Entry 5WHQ (X-ray diffraction, 2.90 A resolution); this record covers chains A and B.

Chain A (and B):
Name: Catalase-peroxidase
From: Neurospora crassa
Notes: EC 1.11.1.21; chain B of this document is another copy of the same molecule, construct and numbering; everything in this record applies to it too
Reference sequence: Q8X182 (KATG_NEUCR); numbering as in UniProt (aligned over 2-753)
Sequence (768 residues; row label = number of the first residue in the row; numbers below 1 keep their minus sign (Met-14 is residue -14)):
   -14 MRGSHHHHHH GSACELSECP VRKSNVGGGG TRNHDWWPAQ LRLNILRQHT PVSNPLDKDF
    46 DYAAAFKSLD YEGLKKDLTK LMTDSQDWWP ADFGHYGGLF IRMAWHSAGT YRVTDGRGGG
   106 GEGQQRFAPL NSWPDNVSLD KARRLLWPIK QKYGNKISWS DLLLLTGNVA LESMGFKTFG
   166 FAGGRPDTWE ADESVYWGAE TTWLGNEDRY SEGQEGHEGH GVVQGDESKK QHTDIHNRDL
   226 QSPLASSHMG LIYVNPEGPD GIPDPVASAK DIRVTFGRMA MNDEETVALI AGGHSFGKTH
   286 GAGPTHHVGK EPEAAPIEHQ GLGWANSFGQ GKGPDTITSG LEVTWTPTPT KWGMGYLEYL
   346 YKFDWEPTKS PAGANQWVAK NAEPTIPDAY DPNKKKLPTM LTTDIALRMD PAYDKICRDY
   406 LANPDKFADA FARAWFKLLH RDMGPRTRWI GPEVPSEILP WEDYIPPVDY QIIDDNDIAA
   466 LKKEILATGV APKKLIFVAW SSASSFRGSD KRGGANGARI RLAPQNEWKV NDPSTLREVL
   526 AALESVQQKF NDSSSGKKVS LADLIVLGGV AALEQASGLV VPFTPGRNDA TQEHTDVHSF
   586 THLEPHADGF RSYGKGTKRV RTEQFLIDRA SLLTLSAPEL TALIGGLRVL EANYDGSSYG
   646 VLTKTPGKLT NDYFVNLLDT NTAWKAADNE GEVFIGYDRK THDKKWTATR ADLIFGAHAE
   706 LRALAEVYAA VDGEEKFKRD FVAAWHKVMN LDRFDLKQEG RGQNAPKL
Not modelled in the structure: -14 to 6, 197-220, 742-753
Differences from the reference sequence: initiating methionine (-14); expression tag (-13 to 1)
Covalently attached groups: covalent link Trp90-Tyr238; covalent link Tyr238-Met264
Ion coordination: K+: Glu107, Ser494; heme Fe near His279 (its only coordinating residue here)
Residues lining bound ligands: heme (HEM): Gly83, Leu84, Ile86, Arg87, Trp90, Tyr238, Val239, Pro241, Ile257, Phe261, Leu274, Ile275, Gly278, His279, Phe281, Gly282, Lys283, Thr284, His285, Thr323, Ser324, Trp330, Leu386, Thr388, Phe416, Trp420

Chain A / chain B interface:
Pairs across the interface (199):
  Arg7(A) with Pro23(B)
  Lys8(A) with Ala184(B); Thr186(B)
  Ser9(A) with Tyr181(B); Arg604(B); Val605(B); Gln609(B)
  Asn10(A) with Tyr181(B); Gln226(B), hydrogen bond; Ser227(B), hydrogen bond (side chain-backbone); Pro228(B); Arg604(B); Val605(B)
  Val11(A) with Tyr181(B); Val605(B), hydrophobic; Phe610(B), hydrophobic; Asp613(B)
  Gly12(A) with Ser179(B); Asp613(B), hydrogen bond (backbone-side chain)
  Gly14(A) with Tyr181(B)
  Gly15(A) with Tyr181(B); Gly183(B)
  Thr16(A) with Gly183(B), hydrogen bond (backbone-backbone); Ala184(B); Glu185(B), hydrogen bond (side chain-backbone)
  Arg17(A) with Glu178(B), hydrogen bond (side chain-backbone); Val180(B), hydrogen bond (side chain-backbone)
  Asn18(A) with Ala113(B), hydrogen bond (side chain-backbone); Pro114(B); Ala176(B)
  His19(A) with His19(B)
  Trp21(A) with Glu185(B); Thr186(B); Thr187(B); Trp188(B); Met234(B), hydrophobic
  Trp22(A) with Ala113(B), hydrophobic; Pro114(B), hydrophobic; Ser117(B); Trp188(B), hydrophobic; Glu296(B), hydrogen bond; Glu298(B); Ala299(B)
  Pro23(A) with Arg7(B)
  Ala24(A) with Arg7(B)
  Gln25(A) with Glu298(B), hydrogen bond
  Leu31(A) with Val37(B)
  Arg32(A) with Glu175(B), salt bridge
  Val37(A) with Leu31(B); Ser621(B); Pro623(B)
  Ser38(A) with Pro623(B); Leu709(B)
  Asn39(A) with Pro623(B)
  Pro40(A) with Leu709(B), hydrophobic; Val712(B), hydrophobic; Lys721(B), hydrogen bond (backbone-side chain); Asp725(B)
  Asp42(A) with Lys721(B), salt bridge; Arg724(B), salt bridge
  Asp72(A) with Lys685(B), salt bridge
  Trp73(A) with Thr665(B); Arg684(B)
  Arg102(A) with Gly12(B)
  Arg111(A) with Ala704(B); Ala708(B); Glu711(B), salt bridge
  Phe112(A) with Ala704(B); Glu705(B)
  Ala113(A) with Asn18(B), hydrogen bond (backbone-side chain)
  Pro114(A) with Asn18(B); Trp22(B), hydrophobic
  Ser117(A) with Trp22(B)
  Arg129(A) with Thr665(B); Arg707(B)
  Trp132(A) with Leu663(B), hydrogen bond (side chain-backbone); Glu711(B); Ala714(B), hydrophobic
  Pro133(A) with Thr665(B)
  Gln136(A) with Ala714(B), hydrogen bond (side chain-backbone); Ala715(B); Val716(B), hydrogen bond (backbone-backbone)
  Gly139(A) with Ala715(B); Asp717(B)
  Asn140(A) with Asp717(B), hydrogen bond (backbone-side chain)
  Trp144(A) with Glu711(B), hydrogen bond
  Trp174(A) with Arg32(B); Glu705(B); Ala708(B); Val712(B), hydrophobic
  Glu175(A) with Arg32(B), salt bridge; Glu705(B)
  Ala176(A) with Asn18(B); Glu705(B), hydrogen bond (backbone-side chain)
  Glu178(A) with Arg17(B), hydrogen bond (backbone-side chain); Arg27(B), salt bridge
  Ser179(A) with Gly12(B); Gly13(B)
  Val180(A) with Arg17(B), hydrogen bond (backbone-side chain)
  Tyr181(A) with Ser9(B); Asn10(B); Val11(B); Gly14(B); Gly15(B)
  Gly183(A) with Gly15(B); Thr16(B), hydrogen bond (backbone-backbone)
  Ala184(A) with Lys8(B); Thr16(B), hydrogen bond (backbone-side chain)
  Glu185(A) with Thr16(B), hydrogen bond (backbone-side chain)
  Thr186(A) with Trp21(B)
  Thr187(A) with Trp21(B)
  Trp188(A) with Trp21(B); Trp22(B), hydrophobic
  Gln226(A) with Asn10(B)
  Ser227(A) with Asn10(B), hydrogen bond (backbone-side chain)
  Pro228(A) with Asn10(B)
  Met234(A) with Thr16(B); Trp21(B), hydrophobic
  Glu296(A) with Trp22(B), hydrogen bond
  Glu298(A) with Trp22(B); Gln25(B), hydrogen bond; Ala704(B)
  Ala299(A) with Trp22(B)
  Ile302(A) with Phe679(B), hydrophobic; Arg695(B); Leu698(B); Ile699(B); Ala702(B), hydrophobic
  Glu303(A) with Trp669(B); Phe679(B)
  Gln305(A) with Leu662(B); Trp669(B), hydrogen bond; Leu698(B), hydrogen bond (side chain-backbone); Gly701(B); Ala702(B); Arg707(B)
  Gly306(A) with Gly701(B); Ala702(B)
  Arg604(A) with Ser9(B), hydrogen bond (backbone-side chain); Asn10(B)
  Val605(A) with Ser9(B); Asn10(B)
  Gln609(A) with Ser9(B), hydrogen bond
  Asp613(A) with Val11(B); Gly12(B), hydrogen bond (side chain-backbone)
  Ser621(A) with Val37(B)
  Pro623(A) with Val37(B); Ser38(B); Asn39(B); Pro40(B)
  Leu662(A) with Gln305(B)
  Leu663(A) with Trp132(B)
  Thr665(A) with Arg129(B); Trp132(B)
  Trp669(A) with Glu303(B); Gln305(B)
  Phe679(A) with Ile302(B), hydrophobic; Glu303(B)
  Arg684(A) with Trp73(B)
  Arg695(A) with Ile302(B)
  Leu698(A) with Ile302(B), hydrophobic; Gln305(B), hydrogen bond (backbone-side chain)
  Ile699(A) with Ile302(B)
  Gly701(A) with Gln305(B); Gly306(B)
  Ala702(A) with Ile302(B), hydrophobic; Gln305(B); Gly306(B)
  Ala704(A) with Arg111(B); Phe112(B), hydrophobic; Asn116(B); Glu298(B)
  Glu705(A) with Phe112(B); Trp174(B); Glu175(B); Ala176(B)
  Arg707(A) with Arg129(B); Gln305(B)
  Ala708(A) with Arg111(B); Trp174(B)
  Leu709(A) with Ser38(B); Pro40(B), hydrophobic
  Glu711(A) with Arg111(B), salt bridge; Trp132(B); Trp144(B), hydrogen bond
  Val712(A) with Pro40(B), hydrophobic; Trp174(B), hydrophobic
  Ala714(A) with Trp132(B), hydrophobic; Gln136(B)
  Ala715(A) with Gln136(B); Gly139(B)
  Val716(A) with Gln136(B), hydrogen bond (backbone-backbone)
  Asp717(A) with Tyr138(B); Gly139(B), hydrogen bond (side chain-backbone); Asn140(B), hydrogen bond (side chain-backbone)
  Lys721(A) with Pro40(B), hydrogen bond (side chain-backbone); Leu41(B); Asp42(B), salt bridge
  Arg724(A) with Asp42(B), salt bridge
Also at the interface, not in a pair above, chain A (106 interface residues in all): Gly13, Arg27, Ile30, Thr35, Leu41, Asn116, Lys135, Lys137, Asp177, Phe610, Val660, Ala671, Asp725
Also at the interface, not in a pair above, chain B (112 interface residues in all): Ala24, Ile30, Thr35, Arg102, Pro133, Lys137, Lys141, Asp177, Trp182, Leu307, Arg606, Glu608, Val660, Asp664, Tyr713

Overview:
The interface between chain A and chain B involves 106 residues on one side and 112 on the other, with 37
hydrogen bonds and 10 salt bridges. Among the polar pairs are Arg32(A)-Glu175(B), Asp42(A)-Lys721(B) and
Asp42(A)-Arg724(B). Bound to chain A: heme.
Chain A and chain B are both Catalase-peroxidase (Neurospora crassa); the structure, Crystal structure of the
catalase-peroxidase from Neurospora crassa at 2.9 A, was determined by X-ray diffraction, deposited together
with 5WHS.
